7DNL - chains L and H of the 7 polymer chains in the assembly; structure by electron microscopy, 4.19 A resolution (low resolution: residue-level contacts below are approximate; hydrogen-bond / salt-bridge calls are withheld).

Chain L:
Protein: The light chain of A4B4 Fab fragment
Organism: Mus musculus
Notes: antibody fragment or engineered binder
Chain sequence (220 residues; row label = number of the first residue in the row):
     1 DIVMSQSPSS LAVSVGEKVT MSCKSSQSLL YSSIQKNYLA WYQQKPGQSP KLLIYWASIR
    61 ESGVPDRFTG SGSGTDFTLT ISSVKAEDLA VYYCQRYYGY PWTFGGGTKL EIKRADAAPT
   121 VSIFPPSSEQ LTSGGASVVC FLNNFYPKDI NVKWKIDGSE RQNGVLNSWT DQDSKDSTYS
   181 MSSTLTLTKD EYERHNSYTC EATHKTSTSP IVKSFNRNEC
Disulfides: Cys23-Cys94, Cys140-Cys200

Chain H:
Protein: The heavy chain of 2H3 Fab fragment
Organism: Mus musculus
Notes: antibody fragment or engineered binder
Chain sequence (216 residues; row label = number of the first residue in the row):
     1 QVTLKESGPG ILQPSQTLSL TCSFSGFSLS TSGMGVGWIR QPSGKGLEWL AHIWWNDDKN
    61 YHPALKSRLT ISKDTSSNRV FLNIASVDTA DTATYYCARI HYVTDALDYW GQGTSVTVSA
   121 KTTAPSVYPL APVCGDTTGS SVTLGCLVKG YFPEPVTLTW NSGSLSSGVH TFPAVLQSDL
   181 YTLSSSVTVT SSTWPSQSIT CNVAHPASST KVDKKI
Disulfides: Cys22-Cys97, Cys146-Cys201

Chain L / chain H interface:
Cross-chain cystine bridges: Cys220(L)-Cys134(H)
Residue-residue contacts (53; chain L residue first):
  Ala40(L) - Ala106(H)
  Tyr42(L) - Ala106(H)
  Tyr42(L) - Leu107(H)
  Tyr42(L) - Trp110(H)
  Ser49(L) - Tyr96(H)
  Ser49(L) - Trp110(H)
  Pro50(L) - Trp110(H)
  Leu52(L) - Thr104(H)
  Leu52(L) - Ala106(H)
  Leu52(L) - Leu107(H)
  Leu52(L) - Asp108(H)
  Tyr55(L) - Val103(H)
  Tyr55(L) - Thr104(H)
  Trp56(L) - Tyr102(H)
  Trp56(L) - Val103(H)
  Glu61(L) - Asp108(H)
  Glu61(L) - Tyr109(H)
  Tyr93(L) - Leu47(H)
  Gln95(L) - Trp49(H)
  Tyr97(L) - Thr104(H)
  Tyr97(L) - Asp105(H)
  Pro101(L) - Pro63(H)
  Trp102(L) - Glu48(H)
  Trp102(L) - Trp49(H)
  Trp102(L) - Ile100(H)
  Trp102(L) - Asp105(H)
  Thr103(L) - Glu48(H)
  Phe104(L) - Leu47(H)
  Phe104(L) - Glu48(H)
  Phe124(L) - Ala131(H)
  Phe124(L) - Thr143(H)
  Pro125(L) - Leu130(H)
  Pro125(L) - Val133(H)
  Ser127(L) - Pro129(H)
  Ser127(L) - Leu130(H)
  Glu129(L) - Pro129(H)
  Ser133(L) - Tyr128(H)
  Val139(L) - Leu147(H)
  Phe141(L) - Phe172(H)
  Phe141(L) - Ser186(H)
  Asn143(L) - His170(H)
  Leu166(L) - Val175(H)
  Leu166(L) - Gln177(H)
  Ser168(L) - Pro173(H)
  Ser168(L) - Val175(H)
  Trp169(L) - Pro173(H)
  Thr170(L) - Phe172(H)
  Ser180(L) - His170(H)
  Met181(L) - Phe172(H)
  Ser182(L) - Phe172(H)
  Phe215(L) - Val133(H)
  Cys220(L) - Cys134(H)  disulfide
  Cys220(L) - Gly135(H)
Also at the interface, not in a pair above, chain L (38 interface residues in all): Lys51, Tyr100, Ile123, Gln130, Ser137, Thr186
Also at the interface, not in a pair above, chain H (39 interface residues in all): Ile39, Gln41, Asn60, His62, Gly111, Pro132, Lys149, Thr171, Ser185

In short:
38 residues of chain L and 39 residues of chain H are in contact, with 1 disulfide bond.
Here chain L is the light chain of A4B4 Fab fragment and chain H is the heavy chain of 2H3 Fab fragment, both
from Mus musculus. Entry 7DNL (2-fold subparticles refinement of human papillomavirus type 58 pseudovirus in
complexed with the Fab fragment of ...) was determined by electron microscopy, deposited together with 7DNH
and 7DNK.
